Entry 7KJT (X-ray diffraction, 3.34 A resolution); this record covers chains A and H.

Chain A:
Molecule: 77-nt RNA strand
From: Methanocaldococcus jannaschii
Sequence (77 nucleotides; row label = number of the first residue in the row; numbering starts at 0):
     0 GGGCCCGUAG CUCAGUCUGG CAGAGCGCCU GGCUUUUAAC CAGGUGGUCG AGGGUUCAAA
    60 UCCCUUCGGG CCCGCCA
Disordered / not traced: 33-37
Construct notes: insertion (0, 75-76)
From the paper describing this entry:
  - conformationally variable residues (loop rearrangement): G73 to A76

Chain H:
Protein: Regulatory protein Cgi121
From: Methanocaldococcus jannaschii
Reference sequence: Q57646 (CG121_METJA); residues 6-150 here correspond to UniProt positions 1-145 (UniProt number = residue number - 5)
Chain sequence (150 residues; each row starts with the number of its first residue):
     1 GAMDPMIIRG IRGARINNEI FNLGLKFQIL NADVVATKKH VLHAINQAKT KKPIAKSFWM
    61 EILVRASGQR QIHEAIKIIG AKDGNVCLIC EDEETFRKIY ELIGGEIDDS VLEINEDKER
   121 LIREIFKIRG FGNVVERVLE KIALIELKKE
Disordered / not traced: 1-2, 148-150
Construct notes: expression tag (1-5)
From the paper describing this entry:
  - binding site for the 77-nt RNA strand (chain A): Phe21, Gln28, Lys56, Met60, Gln71, Ile72, Ile76, Gly80
  - mutagenesis - F21K, K56A, K56E, M60E, Q71A, I72E, I72K, G80W: decreased binding to the 77-nt RNA strand (chain A)
  - mutagenesis - M60K: unchanged binding to the 77-nt RNA strand (chain A)
  - mutagenesis - M60E, I72E, I72K: abolished catalytic activity with the 77-nt RNA strand (chain A)
  - mutagenesis - M60E: decreased binding to RNA
  - mutagenesis - M60E: decreased catalytic activity on ATPase activation by tRNA

Interface between chain A and chain H:
Residue-residue contacts (21; chain A residue first):
  G0(A) - Gln71(H)  hydrogen bond to the sugar
  C72(A) - Arg70(H)  base contact
  G73(A) - Arg70(H)  base contact
  G73(A) - Gln71(H)  hydrogen bond to the base
  C74(A) - Arg70(H)  hydrogen bond to the base
  C74(A) - Gln71(H)  base contact
  C74(A) - Ile72(H)  hydrogen bond to the base
  C74(A) - His73(H)  hydrogen bond to the base
  C75(A) - Ile54(H)  base contact
  C75(A) - Ala55(H)  base contact
  C75(A) - Lys56(H)  hydrogen bond to the base
  C75(A) - Met60(H)  sugar contact
  C75(A) - Ile72(H)  sugar contact
  A76(A) - Asn18(H)  sugar contact
  A76(A) - Phe21(H)  stacking on the base
  A76(A) - Gln28(H)  base contact
  A76(A) - Ile29(H)  hydrogen bond to the base
  A76(A) - Leu63(H)  base contact
  A76(A) - Ile76(H)  base contact
  A76(A) - Gly80(H)  base contact
  A76(A) - Ala81(H)  base contact
Also at the interface, not in a pair above, chain H (17 interface residues in all): Ser57

Overview:
The interface between chain A and chain H involves 6 residues on one side and 17 on the other, with 7 hydrogen
bonds and 1 aromatic stacking contact. Polar contacts include G73(A)-Gln71(H), C74(A)-Arg70(H) and
C74(A)-Ile72(H). The paper reports a binding site for the 77-nt RNA strand (chain A) at Phe21(H), Gln28(H) and
Lys56(H) among others; F21K, K56A and K56E of chain H, among others, reduce binding to the 77-nt RNA strand
(chain A); 9 substitutions were tested in all.
Chain A is a 77-nt RNA strand and chain H is Regulatory protein Cgi121, both from Methanocaldococcus
jannaschii; the structure, KEOPS tRNA modifying sub-complex of archaeal Cgi121 and tRNA, was determined by
X-ray diffraction together with 7KJU from the same study.
